Entry 6YAY (X-ray diffraction, 2.09 A resolution); this record covers chains B and C of the 4 polymer chains in the assembly.

[Chain B]
Protein: Bacterial cellulose secretion regulator BcsQ
Organism: Escherichia coli
Reference sequence: A0A0B1KWQ0 (A0A0B1KWQ0_ECOLX); numbering as in UniProt (aligned over 1-250)
Chain sequence (261 residues; numbered 1 to 261; the number before each row is that of its first residue):
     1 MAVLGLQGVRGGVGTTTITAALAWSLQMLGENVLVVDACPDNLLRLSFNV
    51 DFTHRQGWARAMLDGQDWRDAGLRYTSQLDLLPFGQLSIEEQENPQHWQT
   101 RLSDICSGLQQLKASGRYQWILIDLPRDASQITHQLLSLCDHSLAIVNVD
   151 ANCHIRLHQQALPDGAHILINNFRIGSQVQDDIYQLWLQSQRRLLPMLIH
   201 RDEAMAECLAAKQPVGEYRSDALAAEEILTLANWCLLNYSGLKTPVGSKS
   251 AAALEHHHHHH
Disordered / not traced: 1, 241-261
Modified positions: Mse1 (selenomethionine); Mse28, Mse62, Mse197, Mse205 (selenomethionine; parent Met)
Sequence notes: expression tag (251-261)
Ion coordination: Mg2+: Thr16 (together with ATP)
Small-molecule neighbours:
  - ATP (adenosine-5'-triphosphate), molecule 1: Arg10, Asp150, Ala151, Asn152, Arg156
  - ATP, molecule 2: Gly11, Gly12, Val13, Gly14, Thr15, Thr16, Thr17, Asp41, Leu43, Asn171, Asn172, Ile199, His200, Arg201, Asp202, Mse205, Ala206, Leu209

[Chain C]
Protein: Bacterial cellulose secretion regulator BcsR
Organism: Escherichia coli
Reference sequence: J7QAC9 (J7QAC9_ECOLX); residue numbers follow UniProt; this construct covers 1-62
Chain sequence (62 residues; row label = number of the first residue in the row):
     1 MNNNEPDTLPDPAIGYIFQNDIVALKQAFSLPDIDYADISQREQLAAALK
    51 RWPLLAEFAQQK
Disordered / not traced: 1-16, 20-24, 61-62
Modified positions: Mse1 (selenomethionine)

[Interface between chain B and chain C]
Pairs across the interface - 56 pairs, chain B then chain C:
  Gln110(B) - Leu25(C)
  Gln131(B) - Phe18(C)
  His134(B) - Phe18(C)
  His134(B) - Phe29(C)
  Gln135(B) - Phe18(C)
  Leu137(B) - Gln27(C)
  Leu137(B) - Phe29(C)  hydrophobic
  Ser138(B) - Leu25(C)
  Ser138(B) - Gln27(C)
  Leu139(B) - Leu25(C)  hydrophobic
  Ala151(B) - Leu54(C)  hydrophobic
  His154(B) - Tyr36(C)
  His154(B) - Leu55(C)
  His154(B) - Phe58(C)
  Ile155(B) - Leu54(C)  hydrophobic
  Ile155(B) - Phe58(C)  hydrophobic
  Leu157(B) - Pro32(C)
  Leu157(B) - Ile34(C)
  His158(B) - Ile34(C)
  His158(B) - Tyr36(C)  hydrogen bond
  His158(B) - Phe58(C)
  Gln159(B) - Leu31(C)
  Gln160(B) - Leu31(C)
  Gln160(B) - Pro32(C)
  Ala161(B) - Phe29(C)  hydrophobic
  Ala161(B) - Ser30(C)
  Ala161(B) - Leu31(C)
  Leu162(B) - Phe29(C)
  Leu162(B) - Ser30(C)  hydrogen bond (backbone-backbone)
  Leu162(B) - Pro32(C)  hydrophobic
  Pro163(B) - Gln27(C)
  Asp164(B) - Gln27(C)
  Asp164(B) - Ala28(C)  hydrogen bond (backbone-backbone)
  Asp164(B) - Phe29(C)
  Asp164(B) - Ser30(C)  hydrogen bond
  Gln178(B) - Arg51(C)
  Val179(B) - Trp52(C)  hydrophobic
  Asp182(B) - Ala48(C)
  Asp182(B) - Trp52(C)  hydrogen bond
  Ile183(B) - Leu55(C)  hydrophobic
  Gln185(B) - Leu45(C)
  Leu186(B) - Tyr36(C)  hydrophobic
  Leu186(B) - Leu45(C)
  Leu186(B) - Leu55(C)  hydrophobic
  Gln189(B) - Asp35(C)
  Gln189(B) - Asp38(C)  hydrogen bond (side chain-backbone)
  Gln189(B) - Leu45(C)
  Ser190(B) - Asp33(C)
  Ser190(B) - Ile34(C)
  Ser190(B) - Asp35(C)  hydrogen bond (backbone-backbone)
  Ser190(B) - Tyr36(C)
  Gln191(B) - Asp33(C)
  Gln191(B) - Ile34(C)
  Arg192(B) - Asp33(C)  salt bridge
  Arg192(B) - Asp35(C)  salt bridge
  Arg193(B) - Asp33(C)
Also at the interface, not in a pair above, chain C (23 interface residues in all): Ile39, Arg42, Leu49

[Overview]
29 residues of chain B and 23 residues of chain C are in contact, with 7 hydrogen bonds and 2 salt bridges.
Among the polar pairs are Arg192(B)-Asp33(C), Arg192(B)-Asp35(C) and His158(B)-Tyr36(C). Ligands of chain B:
ATP.
Here chain B is Bacterial cellulose secretion regulator BcsQ and chain C is Bacterial cellulose secretion
regulator BcsR, both from Escherichia coli. Entry 6YAY (Crystal structure of a Selenium-derivatized complex of
the bacterial cellulose secretion regulators BcsR and BcsQ, crystallized ...) was determined by X-ray
diffraction, deposited together with 6YAR, 6YB3, 6YB5, 6YBB and 6YBU.
